PDB entry 7MJ7 | X-ray diffraction, 1.60 A resolution | chains A and C of the 3 polymer chains in the assembly

[Chain A]
Protein: MHC class I antigen
Organism: Homo sapiens
Reference sequence: Q861F7 (Q861F7_HUMAN); residues 2-277 here correspond to UniProt positions 1-276 (UniProt number = residue number - 1)
Sequence (277 residues; each row starts with the number of its first residue):
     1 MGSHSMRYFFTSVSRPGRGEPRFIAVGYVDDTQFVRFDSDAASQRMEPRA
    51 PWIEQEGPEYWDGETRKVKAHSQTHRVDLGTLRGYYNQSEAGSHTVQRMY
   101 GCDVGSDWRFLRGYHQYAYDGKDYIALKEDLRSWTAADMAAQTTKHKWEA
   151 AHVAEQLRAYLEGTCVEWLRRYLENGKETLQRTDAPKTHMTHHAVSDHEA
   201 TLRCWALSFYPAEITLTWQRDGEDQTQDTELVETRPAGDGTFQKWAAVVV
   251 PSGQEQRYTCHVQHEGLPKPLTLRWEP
Not modelled in the structure: 1, 277
Cystine bridges: Cys102-Cys165, Cys204-Cys260
Sequence notes: initiating methionine (1)

[Chain C]
Protein: Insulin-like growth factor-binding protein-like 1 peptide
Reference sequence: Q8WX77 (IBPL1_HUMAN); residues 1-11 here correspond to UniProt positions 14-24 (UniProt number = residue number + 13)
Sequence (11 residues; each row starts with the number of its first residue):
     1 LLLPLLPPLSP

[Chain A / chain C interface]
Pairs across the interface - 42 pairs, chain A then chain C:
  Met6(A) with Leu1(C)
  Tyr8(A) with Leu1(C), hydrogen bond (side chain-backbone); Leu2(C), hydrophobic
  Phe10(A) with Leu2(C), hydrophobic
  Met46(A) with Leu2(C), hydrophobic
  Tyr60(A) with Leu1(C), hydrophobic
  Glu64(A) with Leu1(C); Leu2(C), hydrogen bond (side chain-backbone)
  Lys67(A) with Leu1(C); Leu2(C), hydrogen bond (side chain-backbone); Leu3(C); Pro4(C)
  Val68(A) with Leu2(C)
  His71(A) with Leu3(C); Leu6(C)
  Thr74(A) with Leu6(C), hydrogen bond (side chain-backbone); Pro7(C); Pro8(C)
  His75(A) with Leu6(C)
  Val77(A) with Pro8(C), hydrophobic
  Asp78(A) with Pro8(C); Leu9(C), hydrogen bond (side chain-backbone)
  Leu82(A) with Leu9(C), hydrophobic
  Tyr85(A) with Ser10(C)
  Arg98(A) with Leu6(C)
  Tyr100(A) with Leu2(C); Leu3(C), hydrogen bond (side chain-backbone)
  Tyr117(A) with Leu9(C), hydrophobic
  Tyr124(A) with Leu9(C), hydrophobic
  Thr144(A) with Leu9(C)
  Lys147(A) with Leu9(C); Ser10(C)
  Trp148(A) with Pro7(C); Pro8(C), hydrogen bond (side chain-backbone); Leu9(C)
  Tyr160(A) with Leu1(C), hydrogen bond (side chain-backbone); Leu2(C); Leu3(C), hydrophobic; Pro4(C)
  Thr164(A) with Leu1(C)
  Trp168(A) with Leu1(C)
  Tyr172(A) with Leu1(C), hydrogen bond (side chain-backbone)
Interface residues without a listed pair, chain A (29 interface residues in all): Thr81, Val153, Leu157
The authors on this interface:
  - interface residues, chain C: Leu9(C)

[In short]
The interface between chain A and chain C involves 29 residues on one side and 9 on the other, with 9 hydrogen
bonds. Polar contacts include Tyr8(A)-Leu1(C), Glu64(A)-Leu2(C) and Lys67(A)-Leu2(C). The paper reports the
interface residue Leu9(C).
Here chain A is MHC class I antigen (Homo sapiens) and chain C is Insulin-like growth factor-binding
protein-like 1 peptide. Entry 7MJ7 (HLA-A*02:01 bound to Neuroblastoma Derived IGFBPL1 peptide) was determined
by X-ray diffraction (same publication as 7MJ6, 7MJ8, 7MJ9 and 7MJA).
